1Y0L - chains L and H; structure by X-ray diffraction, 2.50 A resolution.

# Chain L
Name: Catalytic Antibody Fab 34E4 Light chain
From: Mus musculus, Homo sapiens
Notes: antibody fragment or engineered binder
Amino-acid sequence (216 residues; row label = number of the first residue in the row; note: 1 number in that range is skipped by the numbering (no residue carries it; nothing is unmodelled there); a row labelled like 27A-27C holds insertion residues (27A, then the next letters in order)):
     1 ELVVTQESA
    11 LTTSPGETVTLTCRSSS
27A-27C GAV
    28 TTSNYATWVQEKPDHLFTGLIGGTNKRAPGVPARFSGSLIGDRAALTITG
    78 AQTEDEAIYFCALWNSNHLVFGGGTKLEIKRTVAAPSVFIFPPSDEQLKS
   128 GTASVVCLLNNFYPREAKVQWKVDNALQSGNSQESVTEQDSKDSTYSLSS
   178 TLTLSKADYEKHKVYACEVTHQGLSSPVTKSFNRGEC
Cystine bridges: Cys23-Cys88, Cys134-Cys194
Small-molecule neighbours: hapten (HAN; 2-amino-5,6-dimethyl-benzimidazole-1-pentanoic acid): Asn31, Tyr32, Thr34, Trp91, Leu96

# Chain H
Name: Catalytic Antibody Fab 34E4 Heavy chain
From: Mus musculus, Homo sapiens
Notes: antibody fragment or engineered binder
Amino-acid sequence (226 residues; numbered 1 to 233 plus 10 insertion-coded residues; 17 numbers in that range are skipped by the numbering (no residue carries them; nothing is unmodelled there); the number before each row is that of its first residue; a row labelled like 82A-82C holds insertion residues (82A, then the next letters in order)):
     1 EVKLLESGGGLAQPGGSLKLSCAASGFDFRRYWMTWVRQAPGKGLEWIGE
    51 IN
   52A P
    53 DSRTINYMPSLKDKFIISRDNAKNSLYLQL
82A-82C SRL
    83 RSEDSALYYCVRLDFDVY
100A-100F NHYYVL
   101 DYWGQGTSVTVSSASTKGPSVFPLAPSSKS
   133 TSGGTAALGCLVKDYFPEPVTV
   156 SW
   162 NSGALTSG
   171 VHTFPAVLQS
   182 SGLYSLSSVVTVPSSSLGT
   203 Q
   205 TYICNVNHKPSNTKVDKKV
   226 EPK
   232 SC
Cystine bridges: Cys22-Cys92, Cys142-Cys208
Small-molecule neighbours: hapten (HAN; 2-amino-5,6-dimethyl-benzimidazole-1-pentanoic acid): Glu50, Asn58, Leu95, Phe97, Val99, His100B, Tyr100D, Leu100F

# Interface between chain L and chain H
Contacting residue pairs (68; chain L residue first):
  Tyr32(L) - His100B(H)  hydrogen bond
  Thr34(L) - Tyr100D(H)
  Val36(L) - Trp103(H)  hydrophobic
  Asp41(L) - Gln105(H)  hydrogen bond (backbone-side chain)
  His42(L) - Leu89(H)
  His42(L) - Tyr91(H)
  Leu43(L) - Gln105(H)
  Phe44(L) - Leu45(H)  hydrophobic
  Phe44(L) - Tyr91(H)
  Phe44(L) - Trp103(H)  hydrophobic
  Thr45(L) - Asp101(H)
  Gly46(L) - Val100E(H)
  Gly46(L) - Leu100F(H)
  Gly46(L) - Asp101(H)  hydrogen bond (backbone-backbone)
  Ile48(L) - Val100E(H)
  Gly49(L) - Tyr100C(H)
  Gly49(L) - Val100E(H)
  Gly50(L) - His100B(H)
  Lys53(L) - Asn100A(H)
  Lys53(L) - Tyr100C(H)
  Arg54(L) - Tyr100C(H)
  Ala55(L) - Tyr100C(H)
  Pro56(L) - Tyr100C(H)
  Phe87(L) - Leu45(H)  hydrophobic
  His95(L) - Trp47(H)
  His95(L) - Tyr59(H)
  His95(L) - Pro61(H)
  Leu96(L) - Trp47(H)
  Leu96(L) - Leu100F(H)  hydrophobic
  Phe98(L) - Leu45(H)
  Phe98(L) - Trp47(H)
  Phe98(L) - Leu100F(H)  hydrophobic
  Phe116(L) - Ala139(H)  hydrophobic
  Ile117(L) - Ser127(H)
  Phe118(L) - Leu124(H)  hydrophobic
  Phe118(L) - Ala125(H)
  Phe118(L) - Ala139(H)
  Pro120(L) - Lys228(H)  hydrogen bond (backbone-side chain)
  Ser121(L) - Phe122(H)
  Ser121(L) - Lys228(H)
  Asp122(L) - Lys228(H)
  Glu123(L) - Phe122(H)
  Glu123(L) - Pro123(H)
  Glu123(L) - Lys221(H)  salt bridge
  Gln124(L) - Phe122(H)
  Gln124(L) - Lys145(H)
  Ser131(L) - Leu143(H)
  Ser131(L) - Lys145(H)
  Val133(L) - Leu124(H)  hydrophobic
  Leu135(L) - Phe174(H)  hydrophobic
  Leu135(L) - Val190(H)  hydrophobic
  Asn137(L) - His172(H)
  Asn137(L) - Thr192(H)
  Asn138(L) - His172(H)  hydrogen bond
  Gln160(L) - Val177(H)
  Gln160(L) - Leu178(H)
  Gln160(L) - Gln179(H)
  Ser162(L) - Phe174(H)
  Ser162(L) - Pro175(H)  hydrogen bond (side chain-backbone)
  Ser162(L) - Val177(H)
  Val163(L) - Pro175(H)
  Thr164(L) - Phe174(H)
  Ser174(L) - His172(H)  hydrogen bond
  Ser174(L) - Phe174(H)
  Leu175(L) - Phe174(H)
  Ser176(L) - Phe174(H)
  Cys214(L) - Ser232(H)  hydrogen bond (side chain-backbone)
  Cys214(L) - Cys233(H)  disulfide
Also at the interface, not in a pair above, chain L (47 interface residues in all): Trp91, Asn94, Pro119, Ser127, Thr129, Glu161
Also at the interface, not in a pair above, chain H (46 interface residues in all): Val37, Gln39, Gly44, Glu46, Glu50, Asn58, Met60, Gly104, Val121, Leu140, Thr173
Inter-chain disulfides: Cys214(L)-Cys233(H)

# In short
The interface between chain L and chain H involves 47 residues on one side and 46 on the other, with 1
disulfide bond, 8 hydrogen bonds and 1 salt bridge. Polar contacts include Glu123(L)-Lys221(H),
Tyr32(L)-His100B(H) and Asp41(L)-Gln105(H).
Here chain L is Catalytic Antibody Fab 34E4 Light chain and chain H is Catalytic Antibody Fab 34E4 Heavy
chain, both from Mus musculus, Homo sapiens. Entry 1Y0L (Catalytic elimination antibody 34E4 in complex with
hapten) was determined by X-ray diffraction (same publication as 1Y18).
